2PFV - chain A; structure by X-ray diffraction, 2.10 A resolution.

Chain A:
Molecule: Exocyst complex component EXO70
From: Saccharomyces cerevisiae
Reference sequence: P19658 (EXO70_YEAST); residue numbers follow UniProt; this construct covers 63-623
Sequence (563 residues; each row starts with the number of its first residue):
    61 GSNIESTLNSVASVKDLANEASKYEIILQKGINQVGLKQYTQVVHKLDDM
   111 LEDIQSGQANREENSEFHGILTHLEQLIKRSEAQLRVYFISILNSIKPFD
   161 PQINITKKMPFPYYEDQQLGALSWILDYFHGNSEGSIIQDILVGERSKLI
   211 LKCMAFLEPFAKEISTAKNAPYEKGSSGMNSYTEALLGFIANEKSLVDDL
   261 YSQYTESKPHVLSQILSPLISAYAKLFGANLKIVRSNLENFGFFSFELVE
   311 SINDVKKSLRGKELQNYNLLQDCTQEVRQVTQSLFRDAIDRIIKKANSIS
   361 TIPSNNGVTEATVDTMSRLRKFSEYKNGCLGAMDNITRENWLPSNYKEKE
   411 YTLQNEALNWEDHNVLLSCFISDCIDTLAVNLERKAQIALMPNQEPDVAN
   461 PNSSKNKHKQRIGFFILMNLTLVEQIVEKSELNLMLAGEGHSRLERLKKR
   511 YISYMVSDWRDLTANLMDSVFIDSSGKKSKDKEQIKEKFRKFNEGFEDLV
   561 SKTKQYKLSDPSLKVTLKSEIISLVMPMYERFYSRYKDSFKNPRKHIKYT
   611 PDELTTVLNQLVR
Disordered / not traced: 61-66, 224-231
Sequence notes: cloning artifact (61-62)
From the paper describing this entry:
  - contacts within the chain: Phe303-Phe382, Phe306-Tyr385, Thr372-Asn479 (hydrogen bond)

Overview:
The paper reports contacts within the chain involving Phe303, Phe382 and Phe306 among others.
Chain A is Exocyst complex component EXO70 (Saccharomyces cerevisiae); the structure, S. cerevisiae Exo70 with
additional residues to 2.1 Angrstrom resolution, was determined by X-ray diffraction, deposited together with
2PFT.
